7C4R - chains A and D of the 3 polymer chains in the assembly; structure by X-ray diffraction, 2.44 A resolution.

== Chain A ==
Protein: Terfa protein
From: Danio rerio
UniProt: Q4QRH9 (Q4QRH9_DANRE); residues 521-574 here correspond to UniProt positions 520-573 (UniProt number = residue number - 1)
Sequence (54 residues; numbered 521 to 574; the number before each row is that of its first residue):
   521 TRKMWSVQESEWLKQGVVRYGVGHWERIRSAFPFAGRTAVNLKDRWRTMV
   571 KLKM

== Chain D ==
Molecule: 12-nt DNA strand
Sequence (12 nucleotides; row label = number of the first residue in the row):
     1 CCCTAACCCTAA

== How chain A and chain D interact ==
Contacting residue pairs (18):
  Arg522(A) - DA5(D)  hydrogen bond to the base
  Arg522(A) - DA6(D)  hydrogen bond to the sugar
  Arg522(A) - DC7(D)  phosphate contact
  Lys523(A) - DA6(D)  sugar contact
  Lys523(A) - DC7(D)  hydrogen bond to the phosphate
  Met524(A) - DA5(D)  phosphate contact
  Met524(A) - DA6(D)  phosphate contact
  Trp525(A) - DA6(D)  hydrogen bond to the phosphate
  Arg557(A) - DC7(D)  salt bridge to the phosphate
  Lys563(A) - DC8(D)  base contact
  Asp564(A) - DC7(D)  hydrogen bond to the base
  Asp564(A) - DC8(D)  hydrogen bond to the base
  Arg565(A) - DA6(D)  salt bridge to the phosphate
  Arg567(A) - DC7(D)  base contact
  Thr568(A) - DA5(D)  sugar contact
  Thr568(A) - DA6(D)  phosphate contact
  Lys571(A) - DA5(D)  salt bridge to the phosphate
  Leu572(A) - DA5(D)  phosphate contact
Interface residues without a listed pair, chain A (14 interface residues in all): Val560, Asn561
Interface residues without a listed pair, chain D (6 interface residues in all): DT4, DC9

== Summary ==
Chain A and chain D form an interface of 14 and 6 residues respectively, with 6 hydrogen bonds and 3 salt
bridges. Among the polar pairs are Arg522(A)-DA5(D), Asp564(A)-DC7(D) and Asp564(A)-DC8(D).
Here chain A is Terfa protein (Danio rerio) and chain D is a 12-nt DNA strand. Entry 7C4R (Crystal structure
of hydrogen peroxide treated zebrafish TRF2 complexed with DNA) was determined by X-ray diffraction.
